PDB entry 4I5D | X-ray diffraction, 2.40 A resolution | chains H and C of the 4 polymer chains in the assembly

Chain H (and C):
Protein: Alclohol dehydrogenase/short-chain dehydrogenase
Source organism: Ralstonia sp
Notes: chain C of this document is another copy of the same molecule, construct and numbering; everything in this record applies to it too
UniProtKB: C0IR58 (C0IR58_9RALS); residue numbers follow UniProt; this construct covers 2-249
Chain sequence (262 residues; each row starts with the number of its first residue; numbers below 1 keep their minus sign (Met-12 is residue -12)):
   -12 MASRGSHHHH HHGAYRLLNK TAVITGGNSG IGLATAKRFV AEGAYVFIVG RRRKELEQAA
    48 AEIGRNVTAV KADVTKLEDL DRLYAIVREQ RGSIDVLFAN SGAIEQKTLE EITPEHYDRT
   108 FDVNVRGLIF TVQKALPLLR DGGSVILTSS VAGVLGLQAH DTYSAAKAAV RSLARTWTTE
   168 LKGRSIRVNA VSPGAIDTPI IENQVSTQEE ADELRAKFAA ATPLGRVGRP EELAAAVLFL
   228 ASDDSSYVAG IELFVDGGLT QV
Unresolved in the structure: -12 to 0, 187-202
Construct notes: expression tag (-12 to 1)

Chain H / chain C interface:
Pairs across the interface - 4 pairs, chain H then chain C:
  Leu142(H) - Val249(C)
  Gly143(H) - Val249(C)  hydrogen bond (backbone-backbone)
  Val249(H) - Leu142(C)
  Val249(H) - Gly143(C)  hydrogen bond (backbone-backbone)
Other interface residues (no listed pair), chain H (5 interface residues in all): Val141, Gln248
Other interface residues (no listed pair), chain C (5 interface residues in all): Val141, Gln248

Overview:
The chain H/chain C interface involves 5 residues from each chain, with 2 hydrogen bonds. Its one hydrogen
bond, Gly143(H)-Val249(C), is backbone to backbone.
Chain H and chain C are both Alclohol dehydrogenase/short-chain dehydrogenase (Ralstonia sp); the structure,
Crystal structure of Ralstonia sp. alcohol dehydrogenase in its apo form, was determined by X-ray diffraction
together with 4I5E, 4I5F and 4I5G from the same study.
